4S05 - chains A and C of the 4 polymer chains in the assembly; structure by X-ray diffraction, 3.80 A resolution.

[Chain A]
Protein: DNA-binding transcriptional regulator BasR
From: Klebsiella pneumoniae
Reference sequence: S5YJU7 (S5YJU7_KLEPN); numbering as in UniProt (aligned over 1-223)
Sequence (232 residues; row label = number of the first residue in the row):
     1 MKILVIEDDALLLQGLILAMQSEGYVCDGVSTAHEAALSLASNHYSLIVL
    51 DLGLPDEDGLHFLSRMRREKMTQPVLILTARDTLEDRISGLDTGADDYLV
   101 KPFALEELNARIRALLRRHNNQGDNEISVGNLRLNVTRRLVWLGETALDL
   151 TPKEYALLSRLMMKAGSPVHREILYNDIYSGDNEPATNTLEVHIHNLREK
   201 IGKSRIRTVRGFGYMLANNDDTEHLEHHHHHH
Unresolved in the structure: 220-232
Differences from the reference sequence: engineered mutation Gly-181 (Trp in S5YJU7), Asp-220 (Ile in S5YJU7); expression tag (224-232)
Ion coordination: Mg2+: Asp-8, Asp-51, Gly-53
Small-molecule neighbours: beryllium trifluoride (BEF): Glu-7, Asp-8, Asp-51, Leu-52, Gly-53, Leu-78, Thr-79, Ala-80, Arg-81, Lys-101
Reported in the primary citation:
  - mutagenesis - W181G/I220D (200.6+/-8.2 nM): unchanged binding to DNA
  - mutagenesis - W181G/I220D: unchanged signaling
  - mutagenesis - N43A, S46A, N120A, N176A, W181G: decreased signaling
  - mutagenesis - N176A (364.9+/-11.6 nM), N188A, N196A, R210A (3036.8+/-11.7 nM): decreased binding to DNA
  - mutagenesis - N188A, N196A, R210A: abolished signaling
  - mutagenesis - R160A (2.7-fold): increased signaling
  - mutagenesis - N43A, S46A: decreased expression

[Chain C]
Molecule: 26-nt DNA strand
Sequence (26 nucleotides; row label = number of the first residue in the row):
     1 ATTTCTTAATATTATCCTAAGCAAGG

[Interface between chain A and chain C]
Pairs across the interface (19; chain A residue first):
  Asp-149(A) with DT4(C), phosphate contact
  Thr-151(A) with DT4(C), sugar contact; DC5(C), hydrogen bond to the phosphate
  Pro-152(A) with DT4(C), phosphate contact; DC5(C), phosphate contact
  Lys-153(A) with DC5(C), hydrogen bond to the phosphate
  Tyr-179(A) with DT6(C), hydrogen bond to the phosphate
  Ala-186(A) with DT7(C), phosphate contact
  Thr-187(A) with DT7(C), hydrogen bond to the phosphate
  Asn-188(A) with DT7(C), base contact; DA8(C), hydrogen bond to the base; DA9(C), base contact
  Thr-189(A) with DT6(C), hydrogen bond to the phosphate
  Val-192(A) with DT7(C), base contact; DA8(C), base contact
  His-193(A) with DC5(C), phosphate contact; DT6(C), salt bridge to the phosphate
  Arg-210(A) with DT13(C), hydrogen bond to the base; DA14(C), hydrogen bond to the sugar
Other interface residues (no listed pair), chain A (13 interface residues in all): Pro-185
Other interface residues (no listed pair), chain C (9 interface residues in all): DT15

[Overview]
Chain A and chain C form an interface of 13 and 9 residues respectively, with 8 hydrogen bonds and 1 salt
bridge. Polar contacts include Asn-188(A)/DA8(C), Arg-210(A)/DT13(C) and Arg-210(A)/DA14(C). The paper reports
that N43A, S46A and N120A of chain A, among others, reduce signaling; N176A, N188A and N196A of chain A, among
others, reduce binding to DNA; 10 substitutions were tested in all.
Chain A is DNA-binding transcriptional regulator BasR (Klebsiella pneumoniae) and chain C is a 26-nt DNA
strand; the structure, Crystal structure of Klebsiella pneumoniae PmrA in complex with PmrA box DNA, was
determined by X-ray diffraction, deposited together with 4S04.
